7KS3 - chains B and D of the 4 polymer chains in the assembly; structure by electron microscopy, 5.80 A resolution (low resolution: residue-level contacts below are approximate; hydrogen-bond / salt-bridge calls are withheld).

Chain B (and D):
Protein: Glutamate receptor ionotropic, kainate 2
From: Rattus norvegicus
Notes: chain D of this document is another copy of the same molecule, construct and numbering; everything in this record applies to it too
Reference sequence: P42260 (GRIK2_RAT); numbering as in UniProt (aligned over 1-908)
Sequence (942 residues; each row starts with the number of its first residue):
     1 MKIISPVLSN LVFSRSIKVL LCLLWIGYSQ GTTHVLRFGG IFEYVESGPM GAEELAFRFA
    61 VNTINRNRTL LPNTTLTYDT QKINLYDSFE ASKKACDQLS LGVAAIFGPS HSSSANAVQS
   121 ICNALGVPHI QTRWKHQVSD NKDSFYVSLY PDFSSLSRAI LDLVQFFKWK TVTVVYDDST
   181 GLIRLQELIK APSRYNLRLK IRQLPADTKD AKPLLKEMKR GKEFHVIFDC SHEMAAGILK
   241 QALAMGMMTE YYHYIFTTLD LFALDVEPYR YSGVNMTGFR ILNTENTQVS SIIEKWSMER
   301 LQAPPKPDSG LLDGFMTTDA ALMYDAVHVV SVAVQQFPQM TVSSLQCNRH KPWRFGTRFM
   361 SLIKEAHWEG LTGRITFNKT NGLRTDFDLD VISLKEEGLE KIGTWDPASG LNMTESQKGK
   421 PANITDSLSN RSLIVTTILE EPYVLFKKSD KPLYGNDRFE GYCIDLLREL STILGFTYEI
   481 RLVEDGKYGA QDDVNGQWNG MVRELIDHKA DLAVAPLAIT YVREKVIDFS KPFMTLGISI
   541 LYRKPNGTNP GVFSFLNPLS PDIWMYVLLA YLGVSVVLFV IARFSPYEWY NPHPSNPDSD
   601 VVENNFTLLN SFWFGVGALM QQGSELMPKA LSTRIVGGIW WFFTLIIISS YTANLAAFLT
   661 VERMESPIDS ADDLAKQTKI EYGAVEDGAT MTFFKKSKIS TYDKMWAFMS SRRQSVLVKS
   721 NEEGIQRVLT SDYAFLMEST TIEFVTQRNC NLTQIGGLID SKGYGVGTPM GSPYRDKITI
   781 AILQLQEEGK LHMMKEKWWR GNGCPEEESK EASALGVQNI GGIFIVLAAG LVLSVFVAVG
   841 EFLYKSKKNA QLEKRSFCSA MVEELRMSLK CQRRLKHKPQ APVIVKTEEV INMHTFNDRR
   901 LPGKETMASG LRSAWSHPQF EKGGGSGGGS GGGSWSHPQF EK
Disordered / not traced: 1-32, 415-431, 545-550, 584-629, 801-816, 846-942
Disulfide bonds: C96-C347
Sequence notes: conflict V567 (Ile in P42260), V576 (Cys in P42260), S595 (Cys in P42260); expression tag (909-942)
Swiss-Prot annotation at these positions:
  - binding site (L-glutamate): P516, A518, R523, A689, T690, E738
  - modified residue (Phosphoserine): S846, S868
  - glycosylation (N-linked (GlcNAc...) asparagine): N67, N73, N275, N378, N412, N423, N430, N546, N751
  - cross-link: K886 (Glycyl lysine isopeptide (Lys-Gly) (interchain with G-Cter in SUMO1))
  - natural variant: Y571 (Y571C: In RNA edited version), Q621 (Q621R: In RNA edited version)
  - mutagenesis: N751 (N751Q: Loss of glycosylation), V883 (V883A: Abolishes interaction with KLHL17. Abolishes actinfilin-mediated degradation), I884 (I884A: Abolishes interaction with KLHL17. Abolishes actinfilin-mediated degradation), K886 (K886R: Abolishes sumoylation. Loss of kainate-mediated endocytosis)
Reported in the primary citation:
  - conformationally variable residues: L631 to K676

Interface between chain B and chain D:
Pairs across the interface (17):
  K212(B) with Y271(D)
  K216(B) with E396(D)
  K219(B) with S272(D)
  A244(B) with P268(D); Y271(D)
  M245(B) with Y271(D)
  T249(B) with T249(D)
  Y251(B) with Y251(D)
  P268(B) with A244(D)
  Y271(B) with K212(D); A244(D); M245(D)
  S272(B) with K219(D); A244(D); M245(D); G246(D)
  E396(B) with K216(D)
Other interface residues (no listed pair), chain B (16 interface residues in all): L243, G246, M248, E250, Y269
Other interface residues (no listed pair), chain D (15 interface residues in all): L243, M248, E250

Summary:
16 residues of chain B and 15 residues of chain D are in contact. From UniProt: 6 L-glutamate-binding residues
and 4 mutagenesis sites on chain B. The paper reports conformational variability at L631(B).
Both chains are Glutamate receptor ionotropic, kainate 2 (Rattus norvegicus). Entry 7KS3 (GluK2/K5 with L-Glu)
was determined by electron microscopy (same publication as 7KS0).
